Entry 8JUT (electron microscopy, 4.20 A resolution (low resolution: residue-level contacts below are approximate; hydrogen-bond / salt-bridge calls are withheld)); this record covers chains B and N of the 18 polymer chains in the assembly.

Chain B:
Molecule: LDL receptor related protein 2
Source organism: Rattus norvegicus
UniProtKB: A0A0G2K9W7 (A0A0G2K9W7_RAT); residues 1-4660 here = UniProt positions 1-4660
Sequence (4660 residues; numbered 1 to 4660; the number before each row is that of its first residue):
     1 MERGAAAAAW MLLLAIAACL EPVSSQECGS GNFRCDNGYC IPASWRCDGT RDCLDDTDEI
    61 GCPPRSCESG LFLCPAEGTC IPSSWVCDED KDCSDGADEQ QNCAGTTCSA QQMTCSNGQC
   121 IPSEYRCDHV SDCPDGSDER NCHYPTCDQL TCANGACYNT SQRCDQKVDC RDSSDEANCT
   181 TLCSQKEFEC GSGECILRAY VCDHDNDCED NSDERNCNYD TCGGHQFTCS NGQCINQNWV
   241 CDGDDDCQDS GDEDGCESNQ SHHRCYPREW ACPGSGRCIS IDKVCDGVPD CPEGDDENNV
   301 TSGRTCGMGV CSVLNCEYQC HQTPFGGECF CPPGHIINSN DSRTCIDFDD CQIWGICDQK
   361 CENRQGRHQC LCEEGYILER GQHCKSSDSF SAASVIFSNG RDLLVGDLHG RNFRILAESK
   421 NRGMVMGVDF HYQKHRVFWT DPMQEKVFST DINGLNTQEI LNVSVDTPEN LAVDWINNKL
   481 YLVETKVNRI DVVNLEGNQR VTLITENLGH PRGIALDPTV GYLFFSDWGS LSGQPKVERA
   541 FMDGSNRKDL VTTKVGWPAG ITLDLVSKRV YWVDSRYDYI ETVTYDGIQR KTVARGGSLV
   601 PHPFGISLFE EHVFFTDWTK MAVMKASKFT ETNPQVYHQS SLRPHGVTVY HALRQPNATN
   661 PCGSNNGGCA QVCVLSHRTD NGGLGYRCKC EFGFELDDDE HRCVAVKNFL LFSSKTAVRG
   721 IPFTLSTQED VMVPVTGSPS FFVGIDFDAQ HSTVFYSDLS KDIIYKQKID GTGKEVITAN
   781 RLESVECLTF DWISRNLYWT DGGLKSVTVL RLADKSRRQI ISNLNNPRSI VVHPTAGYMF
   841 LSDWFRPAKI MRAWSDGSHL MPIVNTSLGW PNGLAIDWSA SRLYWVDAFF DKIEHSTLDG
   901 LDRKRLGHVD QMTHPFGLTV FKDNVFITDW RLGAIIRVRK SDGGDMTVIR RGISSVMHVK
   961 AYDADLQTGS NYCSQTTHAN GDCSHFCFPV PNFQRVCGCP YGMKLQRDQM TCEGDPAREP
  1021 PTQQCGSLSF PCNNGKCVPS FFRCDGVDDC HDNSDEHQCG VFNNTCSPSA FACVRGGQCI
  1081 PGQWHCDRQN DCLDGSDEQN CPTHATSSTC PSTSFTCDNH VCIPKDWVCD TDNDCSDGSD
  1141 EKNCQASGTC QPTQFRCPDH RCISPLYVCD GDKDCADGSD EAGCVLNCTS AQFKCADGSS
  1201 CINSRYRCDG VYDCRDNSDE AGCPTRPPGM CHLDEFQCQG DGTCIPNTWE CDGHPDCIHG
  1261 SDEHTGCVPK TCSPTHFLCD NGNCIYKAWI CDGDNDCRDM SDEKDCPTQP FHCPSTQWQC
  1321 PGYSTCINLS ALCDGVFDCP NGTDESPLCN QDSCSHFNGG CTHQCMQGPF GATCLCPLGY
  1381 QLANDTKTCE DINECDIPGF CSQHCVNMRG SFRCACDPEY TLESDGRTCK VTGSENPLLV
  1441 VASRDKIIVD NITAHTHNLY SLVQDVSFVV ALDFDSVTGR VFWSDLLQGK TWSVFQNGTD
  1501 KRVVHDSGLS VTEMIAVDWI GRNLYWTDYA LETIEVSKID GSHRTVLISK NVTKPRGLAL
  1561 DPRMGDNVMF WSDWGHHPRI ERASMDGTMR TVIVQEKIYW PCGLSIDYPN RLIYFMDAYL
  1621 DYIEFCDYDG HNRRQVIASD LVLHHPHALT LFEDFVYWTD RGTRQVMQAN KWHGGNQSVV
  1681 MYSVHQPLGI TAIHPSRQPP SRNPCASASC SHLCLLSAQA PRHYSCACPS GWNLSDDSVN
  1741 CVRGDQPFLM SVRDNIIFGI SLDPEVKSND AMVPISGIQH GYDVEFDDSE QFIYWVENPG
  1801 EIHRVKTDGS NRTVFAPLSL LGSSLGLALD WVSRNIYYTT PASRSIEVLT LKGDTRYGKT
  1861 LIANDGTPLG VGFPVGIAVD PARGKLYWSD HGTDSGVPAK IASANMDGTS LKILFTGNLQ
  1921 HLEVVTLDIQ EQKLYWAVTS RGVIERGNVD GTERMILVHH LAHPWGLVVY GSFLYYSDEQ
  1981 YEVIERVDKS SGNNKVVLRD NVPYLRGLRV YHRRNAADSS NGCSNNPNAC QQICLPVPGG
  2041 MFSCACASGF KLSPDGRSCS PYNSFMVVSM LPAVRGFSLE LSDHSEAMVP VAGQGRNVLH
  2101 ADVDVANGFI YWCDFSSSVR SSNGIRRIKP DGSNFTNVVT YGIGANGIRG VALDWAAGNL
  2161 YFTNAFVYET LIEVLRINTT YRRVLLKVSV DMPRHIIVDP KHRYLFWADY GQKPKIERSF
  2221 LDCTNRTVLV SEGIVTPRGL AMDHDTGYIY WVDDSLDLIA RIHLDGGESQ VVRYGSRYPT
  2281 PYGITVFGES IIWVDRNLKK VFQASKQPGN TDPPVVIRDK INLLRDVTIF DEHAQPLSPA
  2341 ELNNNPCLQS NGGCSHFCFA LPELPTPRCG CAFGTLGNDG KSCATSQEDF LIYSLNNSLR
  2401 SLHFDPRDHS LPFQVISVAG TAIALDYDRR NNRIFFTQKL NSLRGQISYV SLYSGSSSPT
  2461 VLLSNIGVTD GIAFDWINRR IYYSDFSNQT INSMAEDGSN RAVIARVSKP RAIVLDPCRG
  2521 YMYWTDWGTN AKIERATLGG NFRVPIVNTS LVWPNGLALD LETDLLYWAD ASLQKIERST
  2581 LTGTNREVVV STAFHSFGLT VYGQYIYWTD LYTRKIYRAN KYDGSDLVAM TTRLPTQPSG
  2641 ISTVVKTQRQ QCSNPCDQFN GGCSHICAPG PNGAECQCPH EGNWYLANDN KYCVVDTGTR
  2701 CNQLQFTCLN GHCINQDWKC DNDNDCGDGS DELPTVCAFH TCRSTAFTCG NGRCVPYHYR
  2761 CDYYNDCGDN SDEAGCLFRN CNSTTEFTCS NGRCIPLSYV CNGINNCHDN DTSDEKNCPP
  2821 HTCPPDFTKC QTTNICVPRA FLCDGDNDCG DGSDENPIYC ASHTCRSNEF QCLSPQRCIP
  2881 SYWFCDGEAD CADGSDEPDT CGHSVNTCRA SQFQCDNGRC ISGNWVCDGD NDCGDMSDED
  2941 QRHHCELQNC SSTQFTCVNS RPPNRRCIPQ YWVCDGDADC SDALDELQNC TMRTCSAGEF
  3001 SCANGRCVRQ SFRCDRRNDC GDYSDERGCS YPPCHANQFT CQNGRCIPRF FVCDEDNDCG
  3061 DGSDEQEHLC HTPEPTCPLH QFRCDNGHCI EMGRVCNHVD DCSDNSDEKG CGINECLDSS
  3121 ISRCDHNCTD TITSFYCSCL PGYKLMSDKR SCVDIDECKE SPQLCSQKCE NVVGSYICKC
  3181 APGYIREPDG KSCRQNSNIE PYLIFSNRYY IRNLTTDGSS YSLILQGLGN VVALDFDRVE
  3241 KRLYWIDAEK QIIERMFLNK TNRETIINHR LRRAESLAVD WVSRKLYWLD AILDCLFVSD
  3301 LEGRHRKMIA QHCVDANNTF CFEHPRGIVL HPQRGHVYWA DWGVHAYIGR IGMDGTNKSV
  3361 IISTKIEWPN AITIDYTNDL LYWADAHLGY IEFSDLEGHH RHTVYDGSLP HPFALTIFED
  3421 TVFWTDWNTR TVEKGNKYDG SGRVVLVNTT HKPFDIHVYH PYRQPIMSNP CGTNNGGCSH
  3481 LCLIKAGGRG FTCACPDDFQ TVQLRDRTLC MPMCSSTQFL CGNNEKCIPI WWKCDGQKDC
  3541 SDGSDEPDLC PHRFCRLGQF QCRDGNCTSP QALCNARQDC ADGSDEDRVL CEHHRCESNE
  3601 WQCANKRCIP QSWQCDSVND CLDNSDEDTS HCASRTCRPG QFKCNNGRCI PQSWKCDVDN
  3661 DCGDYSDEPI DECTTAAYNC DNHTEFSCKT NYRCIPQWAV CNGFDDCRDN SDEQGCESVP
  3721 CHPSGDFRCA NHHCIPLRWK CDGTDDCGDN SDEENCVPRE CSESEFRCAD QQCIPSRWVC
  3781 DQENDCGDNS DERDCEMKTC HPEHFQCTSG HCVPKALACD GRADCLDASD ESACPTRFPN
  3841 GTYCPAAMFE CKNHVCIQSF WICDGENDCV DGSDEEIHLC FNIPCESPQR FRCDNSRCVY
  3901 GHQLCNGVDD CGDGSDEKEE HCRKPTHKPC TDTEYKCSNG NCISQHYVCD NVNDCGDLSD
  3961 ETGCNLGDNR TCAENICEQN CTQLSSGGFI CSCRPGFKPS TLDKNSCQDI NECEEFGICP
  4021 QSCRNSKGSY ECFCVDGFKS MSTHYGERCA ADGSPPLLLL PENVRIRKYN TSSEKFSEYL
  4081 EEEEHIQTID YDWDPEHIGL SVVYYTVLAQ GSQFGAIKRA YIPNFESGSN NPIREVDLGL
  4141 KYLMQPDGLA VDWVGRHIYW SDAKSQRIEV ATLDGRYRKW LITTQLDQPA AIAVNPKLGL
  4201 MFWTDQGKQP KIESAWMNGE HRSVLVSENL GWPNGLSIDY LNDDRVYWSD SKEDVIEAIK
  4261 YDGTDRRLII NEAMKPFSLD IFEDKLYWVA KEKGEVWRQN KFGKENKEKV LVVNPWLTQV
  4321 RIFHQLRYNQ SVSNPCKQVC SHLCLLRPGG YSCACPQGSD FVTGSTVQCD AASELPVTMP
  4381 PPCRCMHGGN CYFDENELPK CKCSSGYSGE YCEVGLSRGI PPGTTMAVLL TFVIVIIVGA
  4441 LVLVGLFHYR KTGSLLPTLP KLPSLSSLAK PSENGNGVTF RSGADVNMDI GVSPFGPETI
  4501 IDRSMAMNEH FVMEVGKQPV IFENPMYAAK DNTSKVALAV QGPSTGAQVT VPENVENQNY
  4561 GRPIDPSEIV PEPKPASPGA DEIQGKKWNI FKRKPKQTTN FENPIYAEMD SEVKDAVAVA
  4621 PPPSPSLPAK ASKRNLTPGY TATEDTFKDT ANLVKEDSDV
Not modelled in the structure: 1-26, 105-185, 4416-4660
Disulfide bonds: Cys28-Cys40, Cys35-Cys53, Cys47-Cys62, Cys67-Cys80, Cys74-Cys93, Cys87-Cys103, Cys190-Cys208, Cys202-Cys217, Cys222-Cys234, Cys229-Cys247, Cys241-Cys256, Cys265-Cys278, Cys272-Cys291, Cys285-Cys306, Cys311-Cys320, Cys316-Cys329, Cys331-Cys345, Cys351-Cys361, Cys357-Cys370, Cys372-Cys384, Cys662-Cys673, Cys669-Cys688, Cys690-Cys703, Cys973-Cys987, Cys983-Cys997, Cys999-Cys1012, Cys1025-Cys1037, Cys1032-Cys1050, Cys1044-Cys1059, Cys1066-Cys1079, Cys1073-Cys1092, Cys1086-Cys1101, Cys1110-Cys1122, Cys1117-Cys1135, Cys1129-Cys1144, Cys1150-Cys1162, Cys1157-Cys1175, Cys1169-Cys1184, Cys1188-Cys1201, Cys1195-Cys1214, Cys1208-Cys1223, Cys1231-Cys1244, Cys1238-Cys1257, Cys1251-Cys1267, Cys1272-Cys1284, Cys1279-Cys1297, Cys1313-Cys1326, Cys1320-Cys1339, Cys1333-Cys1349, Cys1354-Cys1365, Cys1361-Cys1374, Cys1376-Cys1389, Cys1395-Cys1405, Cys1401-Cys1414, Cys1416-Cys1429, Cys1710-Cys1726, Cys1728-Cys1741, Cys2023-Cys2034, Cys2030-Cys2044, Cys2046-Cys2059, Cys2347-Cys2358, Cys2354-Cys2369, Cys2371-Cys2383, Cys2518-Cys2652, Cys2656-Cys2667, Cys2663-Cys2676, Cys2678-Cys2693, Cys2701-Cys2713, Cys2708-Cys2726, Cys2720-Cys2737, Cys2742-Cys2754, Cys2749-Cys2767, Cys2761-Cys2776, Cys2781-Cys2794, Cys2789-Cys2807, Cys2801-Cys2818, Cys2823-Cys2836, Cys2830-Cys2849, Cys2843-Cys2860, Cys2865-Cys2878, Cys2872-Cys2891, Cys2885-Cys2901, Cys2908-Cys2920, Cys2915-Cys2933, Cys2927-Cys2945, Cys2950-Cys2967, Cys2957-Cys2980, Cys2974-Cys2990, Cys2995-Cys3007, Cys3002-Cys3020, Cys3014-Cys3029, Cys3034-Cys3046, Cys3041-Cys3059, Cys3053-Cys3070, Cys3077-Cys3089, Cys3084-Cys3102, Cys3096-Cys3111, Cys3116-Cys3128, Cys3124-Cys3137, Cys3139-Cys3152, Cys3158-Cys3169, Cys3165-Cys3178, Cys3180-Cys3193, Cys3313-Cys3321, Cys3471-Cys3482, Cys3478-Cys3493, Cys3495-Cys3510, Cys3514-Cys3527, Cys3521-Cys3540, Cys3534-Cys3550, Cys3555-Cys3567, Cys3562-Cys3580, Cys3574-Cys3591, Cys3596-Cys3608, Cys3603-Cys3621, Cys3615-Cys3632, Cys3644-Cys3662, Cys3656-Cys3673, Cys3680-Cys3694, Cys3688-Cys3707, Cys3701-Cys3716, Cys3721-Cys3734, Cys3729-Cys3747, Cys3741-Cys3756, Cys3761-Cys3773, Cys3768-Cys3786, Cys3780-Cys3795, Cys3800-Cys3812, Cys3807-Cys3825, Cys3819-Cys3834, Cys3844-Cys3856, Cys3851-Cys3869, Cys3863-Cys3880, Cys3885-Cys3898, Cys3893-Cys3911, Cys3905-Cys3922, Cys3930-Cys3942, Cys3937-Cys3955, Cys3949-Cys3964, Cys3972-Cys3981, Cys3977-Cys3991, Cys3993-Cys4007, Cys4013-Cys4023, Cys4019-Cys4032, Cys4034-Cys4049, Cys4336-Cys4344, Cys4340-Cys4353, Cys4355-Cys4369, Cys4383-Cys4391, Cys4385-Cys4401, Cys4403-Cys4412
Covalent attachments: 2-acetamido-2-deoxy-alpha-D-galactopyranose (A2G) linked to Thr221, Thr1022, Thr1065, Thr1103, Thr1109, Thr1149, Thr1225, Thr1271, Thr2741, Thr3636, Thr3799, Thr3836; N-acetylglucosamine (NAG) linked to Asn340, Asn462, Asn657, Asn865, Asn1064, Asn1187, Asn1384, Asn1451, Asn1497, Asn1551, Asn1676, Asn1733, Asn1811, Asn2134, Asn2178, Asn2225, Asn2396, Asn2488, Asn2548, Asn2782, Asn2810, Asn3127, Asn3213, Asn3259, Asn3317, Asn3448, Asn3566, Asn3682, Asn3840, Asn3980, Asn4070, Asn4329; glycan linked to Asn3357
Ion coordination: Ca2+ site 1: Trp45, Asp48, Thr50, Asp52, Asp58, Glu59; Ca2+ site 2: Trp85, Asp88, Asp90, Asp92, Asp98, Glu99; Ca2+ site 3: Tyr200, Asp203, Asp205, Asp207, Asp213, Glu214; Ca2+ site 4: Trp239, Asp242, Asp244, Asp246, Asp252, Glu253; Ca2+ site 5: Lys283, Asp286, Val288, Asp290, Asp296, Glu297; Ca2+ site 6: Ser575, Asp578, Thr1131; Ca2+ site 7: Ala888, Asp891, Thr913; Ca2+ site 8: Phe1042, Asp1045, Val1047, Asp1049, Asp1055, Glu1056; Ca2+ site 9: Trp1084, Asp1087, Gln1089, Asp1091, Asp1097, Glu1098; Ca2+ site 10: Trp1127, Asp1130, Asp1132, Asp1134, Asp1140, Glu1141; Ca2+ site 11: Tyr1167, Asp1170, Asp1172, Asp1174, Asp1180, Glu1181; Ca2+ site 12: Tyr1206, Asp1209, Val1211, Asp1213, Asp1219, Glu1220; 33 more Ca2+ sites not listed; 1 more Ni2+ sites not listed

Chain N:
Molecule: unclear peptide
Source organism: Rattus norvegicus
Sequence (6 residues; row label = number of the first residue in the row; X marks 6 residues of unknown identity (built as UNK)):
     1 XXXXXX

Interface between chain B and chain N:
Chain B side of the interface, 5 residues: Arg512, Trp528, Trp557, Trp618, Asp1132

Overview:
No residue of chain B is in contact with chain N. N-acetylglucosamine is covalently linked to Asn340(B),
Asn462(B), Asn657(B), Asn865(B), Asn1064(B) and Asn1187(B) and 26 more.
2-acetamido-2-deoxy-alpha-D-galactopyranose is covalently linked to Thr221(B), Thr1022(B), Thr1065(B),
Thr1103(B), Thr1109(B) and Thr1149(B) and 6 more.
Chain B is LDL receptor related protein 2 and chain N is unclear peptide, both from Rattus norvegicus; the
structure, rat megalin RAP complex, was determined by electron microscopy together with 8JUU, 8JX8, 8JX9,
8JXA, 8JXB, 8JXC and 5 further entries from the same study.
